PDB entry 7S9N | X-ray diffraction, 1.71 A resolution | chains A and T of the 4 polymer chains in the assembly

[Chain A]
Name: DNA polymerase beta
From: Homo sapiens
Notes: EC 2.7.7.7, 4.2.99.-
UniProtKB: P06746 (DPOLB_HUMAN); residues 1-335 here = UniProt positions 1-335
Amino-acid sequence (335 residues; row label = number of the first residue in the row):
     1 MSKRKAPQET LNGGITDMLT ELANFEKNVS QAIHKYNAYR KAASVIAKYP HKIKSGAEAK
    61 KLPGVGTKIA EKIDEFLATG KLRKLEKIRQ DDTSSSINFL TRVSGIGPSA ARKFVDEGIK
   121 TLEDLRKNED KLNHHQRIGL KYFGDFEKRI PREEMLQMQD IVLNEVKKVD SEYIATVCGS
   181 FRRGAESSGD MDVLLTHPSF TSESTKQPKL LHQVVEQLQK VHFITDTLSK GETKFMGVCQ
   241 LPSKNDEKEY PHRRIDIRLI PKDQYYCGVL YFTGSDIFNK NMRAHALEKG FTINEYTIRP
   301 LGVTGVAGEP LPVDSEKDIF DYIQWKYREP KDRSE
Disordered / not traced: 1-6, 205-206
UniProt features mapped onto this chain:
  - region: Arg183 to Asp192 (DNA-binding)
  - active site: Lys72 (Nucleophile)
  - binding site (K(+)): Lys60, Leu62, Val65, Thr101, Val103, Ile106
  - binding site (Na(+)): Lys60, Leu62, Val65, Thr101, Val103, Ile106
  - binding site (dATP): Arg149, Ser180, Arg183, Gly189, Asp190
  - binding site (dCTP): Arg149, Ser180, Arg183, Gly189, Asp190
  - binding site (dGTP): Arg149, Ser180, Arg183, Gly189, Asp190, Asp192
  - binding site (dTTP): Arg149, Ser180, Arg183, Gly189, Asp190
  - binding site (Mg(2+)): Asp190, Asp192, Asp256
  - modified residue: Lys72 (N6-acetyllysine), Arg83 (Omega-N-methylarginine), Arg152 (Omega-N-methylarginine)
  - cross-link (Glycyl lysine isopeptide (Lys-Gly)): Lys41 (interchain with G-Cter in ubiquitin), Lys61 (interchain with G-Cter in ubiquitin), Lys81 (interchain with G-Cter in ubiquitin)
  - natural variant: Leu22 (L22P: Found in a gastric cancer sample; uncertain significance), Tyr39 (Y39C: Found in a gastric cancer sample; uncertain significance), Gly118 (G118V: Decreased DNA-directed DNA polymerase activity), Arg137 (R137Q: Decreased function in base-excision repair), Arg149 (R149I: Decreased DNA-directed DNA polymerase activity), Asp160 (D160N: Found in a gastric cancer sample; uncertain significance), Cys239 (C239R: Found in a gastric cancer sample; uncertain significance), Lys289 (K289M: Found in a colon cancer sample; uncertain significance), Asn294 (N294D: Found in a gastric cancer sample; uncertain significance), Glu295 (E295K: Found in a gastric cancer sample; uncertain significance)
  - mutagenesis: Phe25 (F25W: No effect on 5'-dRP lyase activity. Decreased ssDNA binding), His34 (H34G: Decreased 5'-dRP lyase activity. Decreased ssDNA binding), Lys35 (K35A: Decreased 5'-dRP lyase activity. Decreased ssDNA binding. Loss of 5'-dRP lyase activity; when associated with A-68 and A-72. Decreased ssDNA binding; when associated with A-68 and A-72 ...), Tyr39 (Y39F: No effect on 5'-dRP lyase activity; Y39Q: Abolishes DNA polymerase and 5'-dRP lyase activity), Lys41 (K41R: Abolishes ubiquitination; when associated with R-61 and R-81), Lys60 (K60A: Decreased 5'-dRP lyase activity. Decreased ssDNA binding), Lys61 (K61R: Abolishes ubiquitination; when associated with R-41 and R-81), Lys68 (K68A: No effect on 5'-dRP lyase activity. Decreased ssDNA binding. Loss of 5'-dRP lyase activity; when associated with A-35 and A-72. Decreased ssDNA binding; when associated with A-35 and A-72 ...), Glu71 (E71Q: No effect on 5'-dRP lyase activity. No effect on structure shown by circular dichroism. No effect on ssDNA binding), Lys72 (K72A: Severely reduced 5'-dRP lyase activity. Does not affect ssDNA binding. Loss of 5'-dRP lyase activity; when associated with A-35 and A-68. Decreased ssDNA binding ...), Glu75 (E75A: Slightly decreased 5'-dRP lyase activity. Decreased ssDNA binding. No effect on structure shown by circular dichroism), Lys81 (K81R: Abolishes ubiquitination; when associated with R-41 and R-61), 5 further mutagenesis entries in UniProt

[Chain T]
Molecule: 16-nt DNA strand
Sequence (16 nucleotides; row label = number of the first residue in the row):
     1 CCGACXTCGC ATCAGC
Modified / non-standard residues: 8NI (N-[(5S)-2-amino-5-formamido-6-oxo-5,6-dihydropyrimidin-4-yl]-2-deoxy-5-O-phosphono-beta-D-erythro-pentofuranosylamine) at position 6

[How chain A and chain T interact]
Residue-residue contacts (15):
  His34(A) - DC5(T)  stacking on the base
  Asn133(A) - DT12(T)  phosphate contact
  His134(A) - DT12(T)  phosphate contact
  Ser229(A) - DC10(T)  phosphate contact
  Ser229(A) - DA11(T)  phosphate contact
  Lys230(A) - DC10(T)  hydrogen bond to the phosphate
  Lys230(A) - DA11(T)  hydrogen bond to the phosphate
  Gly231(A) - DC10(T)  phosphate contact
  Glu232(A) - DC10(T)  hydrogen bond to the phosphate
  Thr233(A) - DG9(T)  phosphate contact
  Thr233(A) - DC10(T)  hydrogen bond to the phosphate
  Lys234(A) - DG9(T)  base contact
  Lys234(A) - DC10(T)  hydrogen bond to the phosphate
  Tyr271(A) - 8NI_6(T)  base contact
  Tyr296(A) - DC8(T)  sugar contact
Other interface residues (no listed pair), chain A (13 interface residues in all): Leu228, Glu295

[Overview]
13 residues of chain A face 7 of chain T across their interface; the contacts include 5 hydrogen bonds and 1
aromatic stacking contact. Among the polar pairs are Lys230(A)-DC10(T), Lys230(A)-DA11(T) and
Glu232(A)-DC10(T).
Chain A is DNA polymerase beta (Homo sapiens) and chain T is a 16-nt DNA strand; the structure, Binary complex
of DNA Polymerase Beta with Fapy-dG in the template position, was determined by X-ray diffraction, deposited
together with 7S9J, 7S9K, 7S9L, 7S9M, 7S9O, 7S9P and 7S9Q.
